Entry 8UAI (X-ray diffraction, 1.92 A resolution); this record covers chains C and F of the 6 polymer chains in the assembly.

# Chain C
Protein: 11S globulin 3
From: Corylus avellana
Sequence (493 residues; row label = number of the first residue in the row; note: 5 numbers in that range are skipped by the numbering (no residue carries them; nothing is unmodelled there); a row labelled like 183A-183E holds insertion residues (183A, then the next letters in order)):
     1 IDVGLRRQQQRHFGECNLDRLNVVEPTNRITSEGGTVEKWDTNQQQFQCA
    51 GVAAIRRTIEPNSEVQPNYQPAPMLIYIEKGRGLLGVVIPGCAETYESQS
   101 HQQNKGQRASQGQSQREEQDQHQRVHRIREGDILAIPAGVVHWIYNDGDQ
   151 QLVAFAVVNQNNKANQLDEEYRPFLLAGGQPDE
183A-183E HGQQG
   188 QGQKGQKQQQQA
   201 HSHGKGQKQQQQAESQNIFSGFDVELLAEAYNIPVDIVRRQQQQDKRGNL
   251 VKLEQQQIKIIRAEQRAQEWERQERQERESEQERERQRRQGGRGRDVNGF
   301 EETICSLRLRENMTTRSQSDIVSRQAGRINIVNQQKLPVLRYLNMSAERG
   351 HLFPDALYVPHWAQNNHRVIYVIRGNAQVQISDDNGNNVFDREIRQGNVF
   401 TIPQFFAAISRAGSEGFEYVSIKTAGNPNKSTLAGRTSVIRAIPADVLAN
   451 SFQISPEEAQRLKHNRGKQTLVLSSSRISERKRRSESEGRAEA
Not modelled in the structure: 1-10, 117-118, 183A-183E, 201-213, 266-301, 481-493
Disulfides: Cys16-Cys49, Cys92-Cys305

# Chain F
Protein: 11S globulin 3
From: Corylus avellana
Sequence (493 residues; numbered 1 to 493; the number before each row is that of its first residue):
     1 IDVGLRRQQQRHFGECNLDRLNVVEPTNRITSEGGTVEKWDTNQQQFQCA
    51 GVAAIRRTIEPNSEVQPNYQPAPMLIYIEKGRGLLGVVIPGCAETYESQS
   101 HQQNKGQRASQGQSQREEQDQHQRVHRIREGDILAIPAGVVHWIYNDGDQ
   151 QLVAFAVVNQNNKANQLDEEYRPFLLAGGQPDEHGQQGQGQKGQKQQQQA
   201 HSHGKGQKQQQQAESQNIFSGFDVELLAEAYNIPVDIVRRQQQQDKRGNL
   251 VKLEQQQIKIIRAEQRAQEWERQERQERESEQERERQRRQGGRGRDVNGF
   301 EETICSLRLRENMTTRSQSDIVSRQAGRINIVNQQKLPVLRYLNMSAERG
   351 HLFPDALYVPHWAQNNHRVIYVIRGNAQVQISDDNGNNVFDREIRQGNVF
   401 TIPQFFAAISRAGSEGFEYVSIKTAGNPNKSTLAGRTSVIRAIPADVLAN
   451 SFQISPEEAQRLKHNRGKQTLVLSSSRISERKRRSESEGRAEA
Not modelled in the structure: 1-10, 111-112, 118, 185-213, 266-301, 481-493
Disulfides: Cys16-Cys49, Cys92-Cys305

# How chain C and chain F interact
Contacting residue pairs - 142 pairs, chain C then chain F:
  Ala93(C) - Thr437(F)
  Glu94(C) - Arg436(F)  salt bridge
  Thr95(C) - Asp320(F)  hydrogen bond (side chain-backbone)
  Thr95(C) - Ile321(F)
  Thr95(C) - Val322(F)  hydrogen bond (backbone-backbone)
  Tyr96(C) - Ser319(F)  hydrogen bond (side chain-backbone)
  Tyr96(C) - Asp320(F)
  Tyr96(C) - Val322(F)
  Glu97(C) - Val322(F)  hydrogen bond (backbone-backbone)
  Glu97(C) - Ser323(F)  hydrogen bond
  Glu97(C) - Arg324(F)  hydrogen bond (backbone-backbone)
  Glu97(C) - Lys468(F)
  Glu97(C) - Gln469(F)
  Ser98(C) - Arg324(F)
  Ser98(C) - Gln325(F)
  Gln99(C) - Gln325(F)
  Gln99(C) - Gly467(F)
  Gln99(C) - Lys468(F)  hydrogen bond (side chain-backbone)
  Gln99(C) - Gln469(F)
  His101(C) - Ser475(F)
  His101(C) - Ser476(F)
  His101(C) - Arg477(F)
  His101(C) - Ile478(F)
  His101(C) - Ser479(F)
  Asn104(C) - Asn465(F)
  Asn104(C) - Arg466(F)
  Asn104(C) - Ser474(F)
  Gln107(C) - His464(F)  hydrogen bond (side chain-backbone)
  Gln107(C) - Asn465(F)
  Arg108(C) - Asn465(F)
  Arg108(C) - Ser476(F)  hydrogen bond (side chain-backbone)
  Gln111(C) - Arg461(F)
  Gln113(C) - Gln460(F)
  Gln113(C) - Arg461(F)
  Gln113(C) - Asn465(F)
  Ser114(C) - Gln460(F)
  Ser114(C) - His464(F)
  Gln115(C) - Gln460(F)  hydrogen bond (backbone-side chain)
  Gln115(C) - His464(F)  hydrogen bond
  Gln121(C) - Arg436(F)  hydrogen bond
  Gln121(C) - Lys468(F)
  Arg124(C) - Ser319(F)
  Arg124(C) - Asp320(F)  salt bridge
  Ile258(C) - Arg324(F)  hydrogen bond (backbone-side chain)
  Lys259(C) - Arg324(F)
  Ile260(C) - Arg324(F)  hydrogen bond (backbone-side chain)
  Ile261(C) - Val322(F)  hydrophobic
  Ile261(C) - Arg324(F)
  Arg262(C) - Val322(F)
  Ala263(C) - Thr315(F)
  Ala263(C) - Arg316(F)
  Ala263(C) - Arg328(F)
  Glu264(C) - Arg316(F)
  Gln265(C) - Arg324(F)  hydrogen bond
  Thr303(C) - Gln335(F)
  Thr303(C) - Asn427(F)  hydrogen bond
  Ser306(C) - Asp320(F)
  Ser306(C) - Asn333(F)
  Ser306(C) - Lys336(F)  hydrogen bond (backbone-side chain)
  Leu307(C) - Gln335(F)
  Arg308(C) - Arg308(F)
  Arg308(C) - Glu311(F)  salt bridge
  Arg308(C) - Gln318(F)  hydrogen bond
  Arg308(C) - Gln335(F)  hydrogen bond (backbone-backbone)
  Arg308(C) - Lys336(F)
  Arg310(C) - Gln318(F)
  Glu311(C) - Arg308(F)  salt bridge
  Thr315(C) - Ala263(F)
  Arg316(C) - Ala263(F)
  Arg316(C) - Glu264(F)
  Gln318(C) - Arg308(F)  hydrogen bond
  Gln318(C) - Arg310(F)
  Ser319(C) - Tyr96(F)  hydrogen bond (backbone-side chain)
  Ser319(C) - Arg124(F)
  Asp320(C) - Thr95(F)  hydrogen bond (backbone-side chain)
  Asp320(C) - Tyr96(F)
  Asp320(C) - Arg124(F)  salt bridge
  Asp320(C) - Ser306(F)
  Ile321(C) - Thr95(F)
  Val322(C) - Thr95(F)  hydrogen bond (backbone-backbone)
  Val322(C) - Tyr96(F)
  Val322(C) - Glu97(F)  hydrogen bond (backbone-backbone)
  Val322(C) - Ile261(F)  hydrophobic
  Val322(C) - Arg262(F)
  Val322(C) - Ala263(F)  hydrophobic
  Ser323(C) - Glu97(F)  hydrogen bond
  Arg324(C) - Glu97(F)  hydrogen bond (backbone-backbone)
  Arg324(C) - Ser98(F)
  Arg324(C) - Ile258(F)  hydrogen bond (side chain-backbone)
  Arg324(C) - Lys259(F)
  Arg324(C) - Ile260(F)  hydrogen bond (side chain-backbone)
  Arg324(C) - Ile261(F)
  Arg324(C) - Arg262(F)
  Arg324(C) - Gln265(F)  hydrogen bond
  Gln325(C) - Ser98(F)
  Gln325(C) - Gln99(F)
  Arg328(C) - Ala263(F)
  Ile331(C) - Glu302(F)
  Asn333(C) - Glu302(F)  hydrogen bond (side chain-backbone)
  Asn333(C) - Ser306(F)  hydrogen bond
  Gln334(C) - Pro338(F)
  Gln335(C) - Leu307(F)
  Gln335(C) - Arg308(F)  hydrogen bond (backbone-backbone)
  Gln335(C) - Pro338(F)
  Lys336(C) - Ser306(F)  hydrogen bond (side chain-backbone)
  Lys336(C) - Arg308(F)
  Lys336(C) - Pro338(F)
  Pro338(C) - Gln334(F)
  Pro338(C) - Gln335(F)
  Pro338(C) - Lys336(F)
  Pro338(C) - Pro338(F)
  Arg341(C) - Arg341(F)
  Asn427(C) - Thr303(F)
  Asn429(C) - Thr303(F)
  Arg436(C) - Ala93(F)
  Arg436(C) - Glu94(F)  salt bridge
  Arg436(C) - Gln121(F)  hydrogen bond
  Thr437(C) - Ala93(F)
  Gln460(C) - Gln113(F)
  Gln460(C) - Ser114(F)
  Gln460(C) - Gln115(F)  hydrogen bond (side chain-backbone)
  Arg461(C) - Arg108(F)  hydrogen bond (side chain-backbone)
  Arg461(C) - Ser110(F)  hydrogen bond
  Arg461(C) - Gln113(F)
  His464(C) - Gln107(F)  hydrogen bond (backbone-side chain)
  His464(C) - Ser114(F)  hydrogen bond (side chain-backbone)
  His464(C) - Gln115(F)
  Asn465(C) - Gln107(F)
  Asn465(C) - Arg108(F)
  Asn465(C) - Gln113(F)
  Arg466(C) - Asn104(F)
  Gly467(C) - Gln99(F)
  Lys468(C) - Glu97(F)
  Lys468(C) - Gln99(F)  hydrogen bond (backbone-side chain)
  Lys468(C) - Gln121(F)
  Gln469(C) - Glu97(F)
  Gln469(C) - Gln99(F)
  Ser475(C) - His101(F)
  Ser476(C) - Arg108(F)  hydrogen bond
  Arg477(C) - Arg108(F)
  Ile478(C) - His101(F)
  Ser479(C) - His101(F)
Interface residues without a listed pair, chain C (75 interface residues in all): Ser100, Gly112, Asp120, Arg127, Glu302, Leu337, Pro428, Val472, Ser474
Interface residues without a listed pair, chain F (75 interface residues in all): Ser100, Lys105, Gln119, Asp120, Ser317, Ile331, Leu337, Pro428, Glu457

# Overview
Chain C and chain F each contribute 75 residues to their interface; the contacts include 41 hydrogen bonds and
6 salt bridges. Polar contacts include Glu94(C)-Arg436(F), Arg124(C)-Asp320(F) and Arg308(C)-Glu311(F).
Both chains are 11S globulin 3 (Corylus avellana). Entry 8UAI (Crystal structure of hetero hexameric hazelnut
allergen Cor a 9) was determined by X-ray diffraction.
